PDB entry 1MWO | X-ray diffraction, 2.20 A resolution | chain A

== Chain A ==
Name: alpha amylase
Organism: Pyrococcus woesei
Notes: EC 3.2.1.1
UniProtKB: O08452 (O08452_PYRFU); residues 1-435 here correspond to UniProt positions 26-460 (UniProt number = residue number + 25)
Sequence (435 residues; each row starts with the number of its first residue):
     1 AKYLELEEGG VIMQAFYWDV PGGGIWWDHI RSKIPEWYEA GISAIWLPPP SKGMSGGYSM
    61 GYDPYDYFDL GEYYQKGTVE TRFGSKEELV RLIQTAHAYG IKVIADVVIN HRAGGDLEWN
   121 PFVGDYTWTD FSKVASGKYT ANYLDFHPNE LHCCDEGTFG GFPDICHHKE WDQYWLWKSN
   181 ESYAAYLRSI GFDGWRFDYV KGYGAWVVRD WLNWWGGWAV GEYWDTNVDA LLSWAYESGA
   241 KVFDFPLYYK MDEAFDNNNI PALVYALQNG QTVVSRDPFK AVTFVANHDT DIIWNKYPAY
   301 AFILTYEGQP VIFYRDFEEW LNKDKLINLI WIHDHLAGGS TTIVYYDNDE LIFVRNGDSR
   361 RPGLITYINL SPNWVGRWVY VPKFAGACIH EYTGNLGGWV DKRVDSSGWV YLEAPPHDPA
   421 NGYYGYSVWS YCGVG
Disordered / not traced: 435
Disulfide bonds: Cys-153/Cys-154, Cys-388/Cys-432
Metal / ion sites: Zn2+ site 1: Lys-33, Glu-36, Glu-318, Lys-323; Zn2+ site 2: Glu-80, Glu-88, Glu-253; Zn2+ site 3: Glu-87, Asp-252, Asp-256, Ile-292; Ca2+: Asn-110, Asp-155, Gly-157, Asp-164, Gly-202; Zn2+ site 4: His-147, His-152, Cys-166; Zn2+ site 5 near Glu-222 (its only coordinating residue here); Zn2+ site 6: Asp-347, Asp-349, Glu-350
From the paper describing this entry:
  - Ca2+ coordination: Asn-110, Asp-155, Gly-157, Asp-164, Gly-202
  - Zn2+ coordination: His-147, His-152, Cys-166, Glu-222

== Summary ==
Lys-33, Glu-36, Glu-318 and Lys-323 coordinate Zn2+ site 1. The Zn2+ site 2 is built by Glu-80, Glu-88 and
Glu-253. The paper reports Ca2+ coordination by Asn-110, Asp-155 and Gly-157 among others; Zn2+ coordination
by His-147, His-152 and Cys-166 among others.
Chain A is alpha amylase (Pyrococcus woesei); the structure, Crystal Structure Analysis of the
Hyperthermostable Pyrocoocus woesei alpha-amylase, was determined by X-ray diffraction (same publication as
1MXD).
